1M7A - chain A; structure by X-ray diffraction, 1.76 A resolution.

== Chain A ==
Name: Dihydrofolate reductase
Organism: Candida albicans
Notes: EC 1.5.1.3
Reference sequence: P22906 (DYR_CANAL); residue numbers follow UniProt; this construct covers 1-192
Amino-acid sequence (192 residues; numbered 1 to 192; the number before each row is that of its first residue):
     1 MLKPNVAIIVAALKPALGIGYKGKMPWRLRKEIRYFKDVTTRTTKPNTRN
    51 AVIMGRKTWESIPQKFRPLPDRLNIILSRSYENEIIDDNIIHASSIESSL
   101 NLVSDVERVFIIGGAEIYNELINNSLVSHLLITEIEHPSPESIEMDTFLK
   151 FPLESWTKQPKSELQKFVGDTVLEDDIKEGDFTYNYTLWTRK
Small-molecule neighbours:
  - MQU (7-[2-methoxy-1-(methoxymethyl)ethyl]-7H-pyrrolo[3,2-f] quinazoline-1,3-diamine): Ile-9, Val-10, Ala-11, Met-25, Glu-32, Ile-33, Phe-36, Thr-58, Ser-61, Ile-62, Leu-69, Ile-112, Tyr-118, Thr-133
  - NADPH (NDP; NADPH dihydro-nicotinamide-adenine-dinucleotide phosphate): Val-10, Ala-11, Ile-19, Gly-20, Tyr-21, Gly-23, Lys-24, Met-25, Trp-27, Gly-55, Arg-56, Lys-57, Thr-58, Leu-77, Ser-78, Arg-79, Ser-80, Ser-94, Ile-112, Gly-113, Gly-114, Ala-115, Glu-116, Ile-117, Tyr-118, Glu-120, Leu-121, Thr-147
UniProt features mapped onto this chain:
  - binding site (NADP(+)): Ala-11, Gly-18 to Lys-24, Arg-56 to Thr-58, Ser-78 to Ser-80, Gly-113 to Glu-120
  - binding site (substrate): Glu-32 to Lys-37, Arg-72, Ile-112, Tyr-118

== Summary ==
Bound to chain A: NADPH and compound MQU. From UniProt: 22 NADP+-binding residues and 9 substrate-binding
residues.
Chain A is Dihydrofolate reductase (Candida albicans); the structure, CANDIDA ALBICANS DIHYDROFOLATE REDUCTASE
COMPLEXED WITH DIHYDRO-NICOTINAMIDE-ADENINE-DINUCLEOTIDE PHOSPHATE (NADPH) AND
7-[2-methoxy-1-(methoxymethyl)ethyl]-7H-pyrrolo[3,2-f] quinazoline-1,3-diamine (GW557), was determined by
X-ray diffraction together with 1M78, 1M79, 1AOE and 1AI9 from the same study.
